9MH1 - chains B and C of the 18 polymer chains in the assembly; structure by electron microscopy, 2.10 A resolution.

[Chain B]
Molecule: Photosystem I P700 chlorophyll a apoprotein A2
From: Dunaliella tertiolecta
Notes: EC 1.97.1.12
Chain sequence (735 residues; row label = number of the first residue in the row):
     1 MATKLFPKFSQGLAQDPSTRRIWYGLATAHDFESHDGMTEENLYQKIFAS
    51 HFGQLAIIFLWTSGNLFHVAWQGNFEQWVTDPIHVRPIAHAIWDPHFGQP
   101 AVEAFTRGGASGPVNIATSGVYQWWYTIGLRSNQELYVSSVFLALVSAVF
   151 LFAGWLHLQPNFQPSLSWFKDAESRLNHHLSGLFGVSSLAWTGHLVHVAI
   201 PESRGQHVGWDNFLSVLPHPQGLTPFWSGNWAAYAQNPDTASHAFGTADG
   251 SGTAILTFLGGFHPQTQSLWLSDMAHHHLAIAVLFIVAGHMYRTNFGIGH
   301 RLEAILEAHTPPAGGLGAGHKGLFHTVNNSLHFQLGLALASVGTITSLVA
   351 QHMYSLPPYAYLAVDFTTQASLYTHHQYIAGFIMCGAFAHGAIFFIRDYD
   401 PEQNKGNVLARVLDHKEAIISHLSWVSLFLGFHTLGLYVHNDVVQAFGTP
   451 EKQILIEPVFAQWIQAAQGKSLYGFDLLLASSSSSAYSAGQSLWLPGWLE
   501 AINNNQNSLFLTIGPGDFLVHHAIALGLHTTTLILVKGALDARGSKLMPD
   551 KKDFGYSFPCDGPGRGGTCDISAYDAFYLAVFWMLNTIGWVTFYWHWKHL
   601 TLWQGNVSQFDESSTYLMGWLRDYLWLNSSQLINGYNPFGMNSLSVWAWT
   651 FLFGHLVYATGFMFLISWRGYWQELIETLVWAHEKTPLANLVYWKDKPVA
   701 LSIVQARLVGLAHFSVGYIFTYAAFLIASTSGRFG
Unresolved in the structure: 1

[Chain C]
Molecule: Photosystem I iron-sulfur center
From: Dunaliella tertiolecta
Notes: EC 1.97.1.12
Chain sequence (81 residues; numbered 1 to 81; the number before each row is that of its first residue):
     1 MAHVVKIYDTCIGCTQCVRACPLDVLEMVPWDGCKAAQMASSPRTEDCVG
    51 CKRCETACPTDFLSVRVYLGNESTRSLGLAY
Unresolved in the structure: 1

[Chain B / chain C interface]
Pairs across the interface - 29 pairs, chain B then chain C:
  G12(B) with N71(C)
  Q15(B) with E72(C)
  D16(B) with E72(C); L77(C)
  P17(B) with T74(C)
  S18(B) with L77(C)
  R20(B) with E72(C)
  M548(B) with R66(C)
  P549(B) with F62(C)
  D550(B) with F62(C); R66(C), salt bridge
  F554(B) with K52(C); R66(C); V67(C); Y68(C), hydrophobic
  D561(B) with K52(C), salt bridge; E55(C); L63(C); R66(C), salt bridge
  G564(B) with T56(C)
  R565(B) with L63(C)
  Q673(B) with Y81(C), hydrogen bond
  V680(B) with Y81(C), hydrophobic
  K697(B) with T74(C), hydrogen bond; L79(C); Y81(C)
  P698(B) with Y81(C), hydrogen bond (backbone-side chain)
  V699(B) with L79(C), hydrophobic; Y81(C)
Interface residues without a listed pair, chain B (25 interface residues in all): D553, C560, G562, P563, I676, E677, E684
Interface residues without a listed pair, chain C (16 interface residues in all): C51, S73

[Overview]
25 residues of chain B and 16 residues of chain C are in contact, with 3 hydrogen bonds and 3 salt bridges.
Polar contacts include D550(B)-R66(C), D561(B)-K52(C) and D561(B)-R66(C).
Chain B is Photosystem I P700 chlorophyll a apoprotein A2 and chain C is Photosystem I iron-sulfur center,
both from Dunaliella tertiolecta; the structure, Dunaliella tertiolecta PSI-LHCI supercomplex, was determined
by electron microscopy together with 9MGW, 9MGZ and 9MH0 from the same study.
